8E95 - chains D and P of the 8 polymer chains in the assembly; structure by electron microscopy, 2.90 A resolution.

# Chain D
Protein: DNA-directed RNA polymerase subunit beta'
Source organism: Mycobacterium tuberculosis
Notes: EC 2.7.7.6
UniProt: A0A045J9E2 (A0A045J9E2_MYCTX); residue numbers follow UniProt; this construct covers 1-1316
Amino-acid sequence (1318 residues; numbered -1 to 1316; the number before each row is that of its first residue; numbers below 1 keep their minus sign (Gly-1 is residue -1)):
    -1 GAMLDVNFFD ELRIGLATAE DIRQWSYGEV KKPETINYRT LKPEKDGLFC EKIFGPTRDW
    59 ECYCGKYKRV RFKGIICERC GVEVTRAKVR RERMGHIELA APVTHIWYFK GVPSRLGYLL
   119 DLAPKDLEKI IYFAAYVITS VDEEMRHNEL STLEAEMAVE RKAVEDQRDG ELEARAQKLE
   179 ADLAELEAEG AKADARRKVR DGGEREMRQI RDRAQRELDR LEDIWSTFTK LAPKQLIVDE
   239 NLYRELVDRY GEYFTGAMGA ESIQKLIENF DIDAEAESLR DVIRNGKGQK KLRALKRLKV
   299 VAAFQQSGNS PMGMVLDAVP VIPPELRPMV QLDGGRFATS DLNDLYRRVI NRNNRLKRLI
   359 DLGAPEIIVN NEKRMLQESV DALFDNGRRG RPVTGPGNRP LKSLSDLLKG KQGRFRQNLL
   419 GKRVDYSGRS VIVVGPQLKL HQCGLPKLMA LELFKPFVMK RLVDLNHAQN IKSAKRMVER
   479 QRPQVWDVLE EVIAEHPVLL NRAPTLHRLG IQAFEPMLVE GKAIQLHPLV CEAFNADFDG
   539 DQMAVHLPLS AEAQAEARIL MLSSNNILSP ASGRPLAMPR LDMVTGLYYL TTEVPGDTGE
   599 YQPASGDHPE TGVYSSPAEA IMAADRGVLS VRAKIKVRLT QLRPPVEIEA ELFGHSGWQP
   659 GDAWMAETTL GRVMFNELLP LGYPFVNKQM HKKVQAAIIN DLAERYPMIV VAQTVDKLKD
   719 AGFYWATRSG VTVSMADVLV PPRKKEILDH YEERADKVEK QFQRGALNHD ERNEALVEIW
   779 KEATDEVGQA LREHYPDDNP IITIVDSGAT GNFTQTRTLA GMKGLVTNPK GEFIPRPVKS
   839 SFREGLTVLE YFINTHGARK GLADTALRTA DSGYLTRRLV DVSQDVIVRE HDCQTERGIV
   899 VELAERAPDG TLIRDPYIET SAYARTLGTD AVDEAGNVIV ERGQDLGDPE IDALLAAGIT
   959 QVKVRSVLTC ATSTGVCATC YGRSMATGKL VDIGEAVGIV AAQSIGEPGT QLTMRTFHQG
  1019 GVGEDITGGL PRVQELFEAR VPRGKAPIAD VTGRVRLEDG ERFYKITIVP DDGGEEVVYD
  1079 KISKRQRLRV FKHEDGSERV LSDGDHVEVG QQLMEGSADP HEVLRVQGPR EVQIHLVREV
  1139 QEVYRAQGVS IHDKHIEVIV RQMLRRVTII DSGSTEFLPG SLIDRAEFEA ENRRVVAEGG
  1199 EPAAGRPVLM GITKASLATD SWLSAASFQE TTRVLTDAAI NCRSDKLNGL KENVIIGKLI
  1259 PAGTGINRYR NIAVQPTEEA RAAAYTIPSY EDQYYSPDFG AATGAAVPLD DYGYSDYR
Disordered / not traced: 1014-1022, 1091-1096, 1283-1316
Differences from the reference sequence: expression tag (-1 to 0)
Ion coordination: Zn2+ site 1: Cys60, Cys62, Cys75, Cys78; Mg2+: Asp535, Asp537, Asp539 (shared with 1 residue of chain R); Zn2+ site 2: Cys891, Cys968, Cys975, Cys978

# Chain P
Molecule: 54-nt DNA strand
Sequence (54 nucleotides; numbered 101 to 154; the number before each row is that of its first residue):
   101 CCGGCATGAG AGGGTATTCG CCGCCTACCT CTCCTAGCCC GCAAGTATCC GACG
Disordered / not traced: 101-109, 143-154

# Chain D / chain P interface
Contacting residue pairs (18; chain D residue first):
  Leu330(D) - DC134(P)  base contact
  Arg386(D) - DC121(P)  phosphate contact
  Lys409(D) - DC125(P)  salt bridge to the phosphate
  Lys409(D) - DT126(P)  salt bridge to the phosphate
  Arg414(D) - DC124(P)  salt bridge to the phosphate
  Arg421(D) - DC128(P)  salt bridge to the phosphate
  Arg427(D) - DA127(P)  sugar contact
  Arg427(D) - DC128(P)  sugar contact
  Ala501(D) - DA127(P)  sugar contact
  Thr867(D) - DC125(P)  hydrogen bond to the base
  Ala868(D) - DC124(P)  phosphate contact
  Ala868(D) - DC125(P)  phosphate contact
  Gly871(D) - DC125(P)  sugar contact
  Tyr872(D) - DG123(P)  sugar contact
  Tyr872(D) - DC124(P)  sugar contact
  Gln1227(D) - DG123(P)  sugar contact
  Glu1228(D) - DC122(P)  phosphate contact
  Glu1228(D) - DG123(P)  hydrogen bond to the phosphate
Also at the interface, not in a pair above, chain D (16 interface residues in all): Pro394, Pro502, Arg875
Also at the interface, not in a pair above, chain P (10 interface residues in all): DT135

# Summary
The interface between chain D and chain P involves 16 residues on one side and 10 on the other; the contacts
include 2 hydrogen bonds and 4 salt bridges. Among the polar pairs are Thr867(D)-DC125(P), Glu1228(D)-DG123(P)
and Lys409(D)-DC125(P).
Chain D is DNA-directed RNA polymerase subunit beta' (Mycobacterium tuberculosis) and chain P is a 54-nt DNA
strand; the structure, Mycobacterium tuberculosis RNAP elongation complex, was determined by electron
microscopy (same publication as 8E74, 8E79, 8E82 and 8E8M).
